1C7U - chains C and B of the 4 polymer chains in the assembly; structure by solution NMR.

[Chain C]
Molecule: 20-nt DNA strand
Sequence (20 nucleotides; each row starts with the number of its first residue):
   201 CTCGGCTATT AATAGCCGAG

[Chain B]
Protein: Myocyte-specific enhancer factor 2A, C4 form
Organism: Homo sapiens
UniProt: Q02078 (MEF2A_HUMAN); residues 101-185 here correspond to UniProt positions 2-86 (UniProt number = residue number - 99)
Sequence (85 residues; each row starts with the number of its first residue):
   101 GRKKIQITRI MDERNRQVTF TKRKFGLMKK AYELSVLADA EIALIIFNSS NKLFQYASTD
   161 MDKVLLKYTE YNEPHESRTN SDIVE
Disordered / not traced: 175-185
Differences from the reference sequence: conflict Ala138 (Cys39 in Q02078), Ala140 (Cys41 in Q02078)
Swiss-Prot annotation at these positions:
  - DNA-binding region: Ala157 to Glu185 (Mef2-type)
  - modified residue: Ser158 (Phosphoserine)

[Interface between chain C and chain B]
Residue-residue contacts (20; chain C residue first):
  DA212(C) with Lys129(B), phosphate contact; Lys130(B), phosphate contact; Glu133(B), phosphate contact
  DT213(C) with Gly101(B), base contact; Lys122(B), phosphate contact; Arg123(B), phosphate contact; Gly126(B), phosphate contact; Leu127(B), phosphate contact; Lys130(B), phosphate contact
  DA214(C) with Gly101(B), sugar contact; Arg102(B), base contact; Lys103(B), phosphate contact; Ile105(B), sugar contact; Thr119(B), phosphate contact; Lys122(B), base contact; Arg123(B), phosphate contact
  DG215(C) with Lys103(B), sugar contact; Ile110(B), phosphate contact; Asn115(B), phosphate contact; Val118(B), base contact

[Summary]
Chain C and chain B form an interface of 4 and 15 residues respectively.
Chain C is a 20-nt DNA strand and chain B is Myocyte-specific enhancer factor 2A, C4 form (Homo sapiens); the
structure, Complex of the DNA binding core domain of the transcription factor MEF2A with a 20mer
oligonucleotide, was determined by solution NMR.
